7RIY - chains B and J of the 13 polymer chains in the assembly; structure by X-ray diffraction, 3.70 A resolution.

[Chain B]
Molecule: DNA-directed RNA polymerase II subunit RPB2
Source organism: Saccharomyces cerevisiae (strain ATCC 204508 / S288c)
Notes: EC 2.7.7.6
UniProt: P08518 (RPB2_YEAST); residue numbers follow UniProt; this construct covers 1-1224
Chain sequence (1224 residues; each row starts with the number of its first residue):
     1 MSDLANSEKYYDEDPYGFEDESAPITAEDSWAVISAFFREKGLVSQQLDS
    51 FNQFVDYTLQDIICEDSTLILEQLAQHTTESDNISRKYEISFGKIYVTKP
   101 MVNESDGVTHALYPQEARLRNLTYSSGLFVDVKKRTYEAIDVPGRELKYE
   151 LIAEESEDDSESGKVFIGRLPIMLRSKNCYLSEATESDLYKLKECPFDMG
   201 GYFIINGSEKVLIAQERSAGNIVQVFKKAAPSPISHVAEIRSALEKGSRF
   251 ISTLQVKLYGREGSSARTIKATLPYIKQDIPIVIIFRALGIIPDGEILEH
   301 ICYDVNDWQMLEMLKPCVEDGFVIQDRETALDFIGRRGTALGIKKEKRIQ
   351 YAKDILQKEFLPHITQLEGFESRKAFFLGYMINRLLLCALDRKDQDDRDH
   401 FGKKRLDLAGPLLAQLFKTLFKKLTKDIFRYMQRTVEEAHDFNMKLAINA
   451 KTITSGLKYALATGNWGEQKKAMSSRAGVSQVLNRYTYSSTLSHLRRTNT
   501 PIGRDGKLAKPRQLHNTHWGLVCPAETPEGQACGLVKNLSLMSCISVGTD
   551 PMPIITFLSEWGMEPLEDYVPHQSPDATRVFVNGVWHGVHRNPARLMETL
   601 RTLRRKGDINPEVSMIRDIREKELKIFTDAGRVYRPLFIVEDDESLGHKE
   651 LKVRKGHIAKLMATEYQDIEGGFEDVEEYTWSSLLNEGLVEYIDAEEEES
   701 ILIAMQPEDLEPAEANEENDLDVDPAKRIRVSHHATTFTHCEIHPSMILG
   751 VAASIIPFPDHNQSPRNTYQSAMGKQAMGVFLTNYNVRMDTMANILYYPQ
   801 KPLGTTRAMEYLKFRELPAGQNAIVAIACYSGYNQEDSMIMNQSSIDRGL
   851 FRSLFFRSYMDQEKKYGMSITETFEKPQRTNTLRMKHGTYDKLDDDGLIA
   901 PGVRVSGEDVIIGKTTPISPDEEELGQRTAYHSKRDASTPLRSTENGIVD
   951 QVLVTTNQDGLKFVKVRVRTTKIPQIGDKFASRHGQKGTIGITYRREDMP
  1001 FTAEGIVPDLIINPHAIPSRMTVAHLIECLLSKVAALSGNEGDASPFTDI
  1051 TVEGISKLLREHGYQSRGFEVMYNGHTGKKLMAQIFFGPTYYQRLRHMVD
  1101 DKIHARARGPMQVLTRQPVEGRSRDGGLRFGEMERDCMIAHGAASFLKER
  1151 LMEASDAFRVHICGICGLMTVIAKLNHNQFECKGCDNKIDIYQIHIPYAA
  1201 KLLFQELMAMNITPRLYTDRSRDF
Unresolved in the structure: 1-19, 76-85, 139-161, 338-344, 439-445, 503-508, 644-646, 669-675, 715-720, 920-929, 1222-1224
Metal / ion sites: Zn2+: Cys1163, Cys1166, Cys1185

[Chain J]
Molecule: DNA-directed RNA polymerases I, II, and III subunit RPABC5
Source organism: Saccharomyces cerevisiae (strain ATCC 204508 / S288c)
UniProt: P22139 (RPAB5_YEAST); numbering as in UniProt (aligned over 1-70)
Chain sequence (70 residues; numbered 1 to 70; the number before each row is that of its first residue):
     1 MIVPVRCFSCGKVVGDKWESYLNLLQEDELDEGTALSRLGLKRYCCRRMI
    51 LTHVDLIEKFLRYNPLEKRD
Unresolved in the structure: 66-70
Metal / ion sites: Zn2+: Cys7, Cys10, Cys45, Cys46
UniProt features mapped onto this chain:
  - binding site (Zn(2+)): Cys7, Cys10, Cys45, Cys46
  - cross-link: Lys59 (Glycyl lysine isopeptide (Lys-Gly) (interchain with G-Cter in ubiquitin))

[How chain B and chain J interact]
Pairs across the interface - 61 pairs, chain B then chain J:
  Tyr190(B) with Lys59(J); Arg62(J); Tyr63(J)
  Lys193(B) with Pro65(J)
  Cys195(B) with Tyr63(J)
  Val780(B) with Leu56(J), hydrophobic
  Thr783(B) with Phe60(J); Tyr63(J), hydrogen bond
  Asn784(B) with Tyr63(J), hydrogen bond (backbone-side chain)
  Tyr785(B) with Met1(J), hydrogen bond; Phe60(J), hydrophobic
  Ile795(B) with Met1(J), hydrophobic
  Leu796(B) with Met1(J)
  Tyr797(B) with Met1(J), hydrogen bond (backbone-backbone)
  Tyr798(B) with Met1(J); Ile2(J); Pro4(J), hydrophobic
  Pro799(B) with Met1(J)
  Gln800(B) with Phe8(J); Thr52(J), hydrogen bond
  Lys801(B) with Leu51(J), hydrogen bond (side chain-backbone); Thr52(J), hydrogen bond (backbone-backbone)
  Leu803(B) with Thr52(J)
  Arg815(B) with Val54(J)
  Glu816(B) with Val54(J); Leu56(J)
  Asn822(B) with Arg48(J), hydrogen bond (backbone-side chain); Thr52(J), hydrogen bond
  Ala823(B) with Arg48(J)
  Ile824(B) with Arg48(J)
  Asn842(B) with Phe8(J)
  Ser845(B) with Phe8(J)
  Arg848(B) with Cys7(J); Phe8(J), hydrogen bond (side chain-backbone); Ser9(J); Cys10(J), hydrogen bond (side chain-backbone); Gly11(J)
  Gly849(B) with Phe8(J)
  Leu850(B) with Phe8(J), hydrophobic
  Arg996(B) with Ser9(J); Cys10(J)
  Glu1004(B) with Arg43(J)
  Ile1006(B) with Arg43(J); Cys45(J), hydrophobic
  Val1007(B) with Ser9(J)
  Asp1009(B) with Ser9(J), hydrogen bond; Arg48(J), salt bridge
  Lys1033(B) with Tyr44(J)
  Ala1035(B) with Leu51(J)
  Ala1036(B) with Tyr44(J), hydrophobic; Arg47(J), hydrogen bond (backbone-side chain)
  Leu1037(B) with Tyr44(J), hydrophobic; Arg47(J), hydrogen bond (backbone-side chain)
  Ser1038(B) with Gly33(J)
  Gly1039(B) with Glu32(J); Gly33(J); Leu51(J)
  Asn1040(B) with Leu51(J)
  Tyr1064(B) with Tyr44(J)
  Glu1070(B) with Tyr44(J), hydrogen bond
  Phe1087(B) with Tyr44(J)
Also at the interface, not in a pair above, chain B (48 interface residues in all): Glu186, Glu194, Pro196, Val787, Leu817, Pro818, Gln821, Pro1089
Also at the interface, not in a pair above, chain J (28 interface residues in all): Val3, Leu36, Met49, His53

[Overview]
The interface between chain B and chain J involves 48 residues on one side and 28 on the other; the contacts
include 15 hydrogen bonds and 1 salt bridge. Among the polar pairs are Asp1009(B)-Arg48(J), Thr783(B)-Tyr63(J)
and Asn784(B)-Tyr63(J).
Chain B is DNA-directed RNA polymerase II subunit RPB2 and chain J is DNA-directed RNA polymerases I, II, and
III subunit RPABC5, both from Saccharomyces cerevisiae (strain ATCC 204508 / S288c); the structure, RNA
polymerase II elongation complex with hairpin polyamide Py-Im 1, scaffold 2 soaked with UTP, was determined by
X-ray diffraction (same publication as 7RIM, 7RIP, 7RIQ, 7RIW and 7RIX).
